PDB entry 9IQF | electron microscopy, 4.01 A resolution (low resolution: residue-level contacts below are approximate; hydrogen-bond / salt-bridge calls are withheld) | chains A and B

Chain A:
Name: ABC transporter, ATP-binding protein
Source organism: Mycolicibacterium smegmatis MC2 155
Reference sequence: A0R271 (A0R271_MYCS2); numbering as in UniProt (aligned over 1-578)
Sequence (590 residues; row label = number of the first residue in the row; numbers below 1 keep their minus sign (Met-11 is residue -11)):
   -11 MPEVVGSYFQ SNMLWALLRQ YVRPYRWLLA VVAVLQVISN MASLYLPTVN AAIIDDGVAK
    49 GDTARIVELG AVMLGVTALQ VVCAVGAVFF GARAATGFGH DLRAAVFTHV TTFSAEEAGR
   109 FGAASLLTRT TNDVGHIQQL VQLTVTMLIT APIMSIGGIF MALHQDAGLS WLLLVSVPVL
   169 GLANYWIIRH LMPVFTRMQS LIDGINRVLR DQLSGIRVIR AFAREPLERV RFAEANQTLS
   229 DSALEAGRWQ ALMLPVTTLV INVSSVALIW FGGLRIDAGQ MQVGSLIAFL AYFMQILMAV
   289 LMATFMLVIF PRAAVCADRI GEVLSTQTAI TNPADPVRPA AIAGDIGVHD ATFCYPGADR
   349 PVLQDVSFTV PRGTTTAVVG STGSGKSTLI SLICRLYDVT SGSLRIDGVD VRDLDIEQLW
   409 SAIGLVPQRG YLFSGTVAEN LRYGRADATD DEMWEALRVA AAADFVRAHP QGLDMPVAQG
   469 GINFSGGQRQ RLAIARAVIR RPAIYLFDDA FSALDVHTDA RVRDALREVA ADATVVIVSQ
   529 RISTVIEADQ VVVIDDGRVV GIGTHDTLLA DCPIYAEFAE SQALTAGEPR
Unresolved in the structure: -11 to -2, 573-578
Sequence notes: initiating methionine (-11); expression tag (-10 to 0)

Chain B:
Name: ABC transporter transmembrane region
Source organism: Mycolicibacterium smegmatis MC2 155
Reference sequence: I7GDB1 (I7GDB1_MYCS2); residues 1-625 here correspond to UniProt positions 6-630 (UniProt number = residue number + 5)
Sequence (643 residues; row label = number of the first residue in the row):
     1 MRRGALPQAP LERTRDFKGS AIRLARRLLP QRALTLAVIL LGVGGIAIGV IGPRILGHAT
    61 DLLFNGVIGR ELPAGLTKEQ AVEAARARGD GTFADLLSGM DIVPGQGVDF GAVGRTLALA
   121 LGLYLVAALL VWVQARLLNV TVQRTMVALR AEVQEKIHRL PLSYFDSRQR GEVLSRVTND
   181 VDNIQNSVSM TISQLLTSVL TVFAVLVMML TISPLLTLFT VVTVPASLWV TRWITRRSQP
   241 LFVAQWRNTG RLAAHLEETY SGFTIVKTFG HREAAAGKFA ELNSETQQSS FGAQFFSGLV
   301 SPATMFIGNL SYVAVAVVGG LQVATGQITL GSIQAFIQYV RQFNQPLTQV AGMYNTLQSG
   361 IASAERVFDL LDTEEESADS PRRADVRTGR VEFEHVSFSY VPGTPVIEDL SLVAEPGSTV
   421 AIVGPTGAGK TTLVNLLMRF YDVDSGRITI DGVDIASVSR ESLRASIGMV LQDTWLFAGT
   481 IYDNIAYGRP DADEDEVIEA ATAAYVDRFV HTLPNGYDTR VDDDGGAISA GEKQLITIAR
   541 AVLARPKLLV LDEATSSVDT RTELLIAHAM AELRRDRTSF IIAHRLSTIR DADLILVMDS
   601 GRIIERGTHE ELLARHGRYW EMTRVHLGGI KAFHHHHHHH HHH
Unresolved in the structure: 1-12, 632-643
Sequence notes: expression tag (626-643)
Residues lining bound ligands: ADP (adenosine-5'-diphosphate): Asp166, Tyr400, Val406, Pro425, Thr426, Gly427, Ala428, Gly429, Lys430, Thr431, Thr432, Gln472
What the authors report for this chain:
  - catalytic residues: Glu553, His584 (by similarity / conservation)
  - mutagenesis - E553Q: decreased catalytic activity

Interface between chain A and chain B:
Residue-residue contacts - 193 pairs, chain A then chain B:
  Pro35(A) with Tyr312(B)
  Asn38(A) with Tyr312(B); Ala316(B); Ile337(B)
  Ile42(A) with Leu330(B)
  Val46(A) with Leu96(B); Val323(B)
  Ala47(A) with Phe93(B)
  Gly49(A) with Thr92(B)
  Ile54(A) with Val317(B); Gly320(B)
  Met61(A) with Val313(B)
  Leu62(A) with Val313(B)
  Thr65(A) with Phe306(B); Asn309(B)
  Ala66(A) with Phe306(B)
  Val69(A) with Phe306(B)
  Phe77(A) with Phe291(B); Phe295(B)
  Arg81(A) with Phe291(B)
  Thr84(A) with Gln287(B); Ser290(B); Phe291(B)
  Gly85(A) with Gln287(B)
  His88(A) with Asn283(B); Ser284(B); Gln287(B)
  Arg91(A) with Phe279(B); Asn283(B); Thr286(B)
  Ala92(A) with Phe279(B); Asn283(B)
  Phe95(A) with Ala276(B); Phe279(B)
  Val98(A) with Tyr260(B)
  Thr99(A) with Phe263(B); Lys267(B); Arg272(B)
  Phe101(A) with Phe263(B); Lys267(B)
  Ser102(A) with Phe263(B); Lys267(B)
  Gly107(A) with Asp524(B)
  Leu115(A) with Ala253(B); Leu256(B); Glu257(B); Tyr260(B)
  Thr118(A) with Tyr260(B)
  Thr119(A) with Leu252(B)
  Gln130(A) with Gln294(B)
  Ile190(A) with Asp182(B)
  Ile193(A) with Arg150(B)
  Asn194(A) with Thr178(B)
  Arg195(A) with Ala478(B)
  Leu197(A) with Gln154(B); Val177(B); Thr178(B)
  Arg198(A) with Leu174(B)
  Asp199(A) with Trp475(B); Phe477(B); Ala478(B)
  Gln200(A) with Gln154(B)
  Leu201(A) with Ile157(B); Phe165(B)
  Ser202(A) with Trp475(B)
  Gly203(A) with Trp475(B)
  Ile204(A) with Phe165(B)
  Arg205(A) with Leu162(B); Asp166(B); Asn435(B); Phe440(B); Leu471(B)
  Val206(A) with Trp475(B)
  Ile207(A) with Trp475(B); Tyr487(B)
  Arg208(A) with Ile157(B); His158(B); Arg159(B); Leu160(B); Leu162(B); Arg464(B)
  Ala209(A) with Arg464(B); Met469(B)
  Phe210(A) with Arg540(B); Ala541(B)
  Arg212(A) with Tyr487(B); Gly488(B)
  Glu213(A) with His158(B)
  Glu216(A) with Tyr487(B)
  Arg217(A) with His158(B)
  Phe220(A) with Arg150(B); Gln154(B)
  Asn224(A) with Val147(B); Arg150(B)
  Leu227(A) with Arg150(B)
  Ser228(A) with Val147(B)
  Ala231(A) with Asn139(B); Gln143(B)
  Leu232(A) with Gln143(B)
  Gly235(A) with Asn139(B)
  Arg236(A) with Arg136(B)
  Ala239(A) with Trp132(B); Ala135(B); Arg136(B)
  Leu240(A) with Trp132(B)
  Pro243(A) with Ala128(B); Val131(B); Trp132(B)
  Leu247(A) with Leu125(B); Ala128(B)
  Asn250(A) with Tyr124(B)
  Val254(A) with Leu117(B)
  Ile257(A) with Leu56(B); Leu63(B); Leu117(B)
  Leu262(A) with Phe110(B)
  Ile264(A) with Val67(B)
  Asp265(A) with Arg70(B); Phe110(B)
  Leu274(A) with Gln334(B)
  Ile275(A) with Gln334(B); Ile337(B)
  Leu278(A) with Gln334(B); Gln338(B)
  Met282(A) with Gln338(B); Gln342(B)
  Gln283(A) with Arg341(B)
  Met286(A) with Gln345(B); Thr348(B)
  Phe293(A) with Met190(B); Gln194(B)
  Tyr343(A) with Thr512(B); Ala527(B)
  Pro344(A) with Pro514(B)
  Gly345(A) with Pro514(B)
  Ala346(A) with His511(B); Thr512(B); Leu513(B); Pro514(B)
  Asp347(A) with His511(B)
  Arg348(A) with His511(B); Thr512(B)
  Val350(A) with Thr512(B)
  Ser369(A) with Asp559(B); Arg561(B); Thr562(B)
  Thr370(A) with Arg508(B); Glu532(B); Val558(B); Asp559(B)
  Gly371(A) with Phe509(B)
  Leu384(A) with Thr264(B)
  Glu405(A) with Arg272(B)
  Trp408(A) with Lys267(B); Arg272(B)
  Leu413(A) with Thr268(B); Phe269(B)
  Tyr419(A) with Glu257(B); Glu258(B); Ser261(B); Gly262(B); Ile265(B)
  Phe421(A) with Glu258(B); Ile265(B)
  Tyr431(A) with Phe269(B); His271(B)
  Ala434(A) with His271(B)
  Gln467(A) with Ala254(B); Glu257(B)
  Arg484(A) with Ile265(B); Phe269(B)
  Arg488(A) with Phe269(B)
  Val504(A) with His626(B)
  His505(A) with Gly629(B); Lys631(B)
  Gln528(A) with Asp559(B)
  Asp543(A) with Arg508(B); Arg561(B)
  Asp544(A) with Arg508(B)
  Ile562(A) with Arg561(B)
  Glu565(A) with Arg561(B)
  Phe566(A) with Asp559(B); Arg561(B)
  Ser569(A) with Thr560(B); Leu564(B); Ser587(B)
  Gln570(A) with Thr560(B); Ser587(B)
  Ala571(A) with Ser587(B); Arg590(B)
  Leu572(A) with Ser587(B); Arg590(B); Leu627(B)
Other interface residues (no listed pair), chain A (144 interface residues in all): Leu34, Lys48, Asp50, Thr51, Gly58, Gln68, Val73, Val76, Ala80, Thr100, Ala103, Ala106, Arg108, Ala111, Leu114, Gln127, Met135, Ala211, Leu215, Arg219, Gln238, Leu242, Ser253, Gly261, Val271, Ala279, Arg300, Pro349, Gly368, Cys382, Ile411, Pro415, Arg417, Ser422, Glu568
Other interface residues (no listed pair), chain B (142 interface residues in all): Thr60, Phe64, Leu121, Ala151, Glu155, Gln185, Asn186, Thr259, Val266, Ala275, Ala280, Gly298, Leu299, Ser301, Pro302, Met305, Leu310, Leu321, Tyr441, Glu461, Ala465, Leu476, Arg489, Pro490, Gly525, Ile528, Ser529, Ala544, Ser557, Leu565, Leu586, Thr623

Summary:
Chain A and chain B form an interface of 144 and 142 residues respectively. Bound to chain B: ADP. The paper
reports catalytic residues Glu553(B) and His584(B); E553Q of chain B reduces catalytic activity.
Here chain A is ABC transporter, ATP-binding protein and chain B is ABC transporter transmembrane region, both
from Mycolicibacterium smegmatis MC2 155. Entry 9IQF (Cryo-EM structure of MsRv1273c/72c from Mycobacterium
smegmatis in the ADP-bound IFasym-3 (peptidisc) state (ADP 4degrees C ...) was determined by electron
microscopy (same publication as 8WCW, 8WCX, 8XSR, 8XSS, 8XST, 9IQE, 9IQG and 9KWI).
